PDB entry 8KFY | electron microscopy, 3.06 A resolution | chains A and S of the 5 polymer chains in the assembly

# Chain A
Name: Guanine nucleotide-binding protein G(i) subunit alpha-1
Source organism: Homo sapiens
UniProtKB: P63096 (GNAI1_HUMAN); residues 1-354 here = UniProt positions 1-354
Sequence (354 residues; row label = number of the first residue in the row):
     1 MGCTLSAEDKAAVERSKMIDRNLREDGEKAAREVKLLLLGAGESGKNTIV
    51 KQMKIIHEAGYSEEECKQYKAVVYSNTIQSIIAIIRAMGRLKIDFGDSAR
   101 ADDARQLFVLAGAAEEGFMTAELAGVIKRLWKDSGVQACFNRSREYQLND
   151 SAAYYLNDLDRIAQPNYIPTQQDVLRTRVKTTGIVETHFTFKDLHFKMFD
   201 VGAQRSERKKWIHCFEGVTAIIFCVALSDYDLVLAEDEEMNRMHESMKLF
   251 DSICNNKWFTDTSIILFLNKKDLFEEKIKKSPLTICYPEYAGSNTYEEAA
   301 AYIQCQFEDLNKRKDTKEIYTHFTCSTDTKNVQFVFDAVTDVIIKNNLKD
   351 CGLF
Disordered / not traced: 1-2, 55-181
Sequence notes: conflict Asn47 (Ser in P63096), Ala203 (Gly in P63096), Ser326 (Ala in P63096)
Swiss-Prot annotation at these positions:
  - region: Lys35 to Lys46, Thr48 (G1 motif), Asp173 to Thr181 (G2 motif), Phe196 to Gly202, Gln204, Arg205 (G3 motif), Ile265 to Asp272 (G4 motif), Thr324, Cys325, Thr327 to Thr329 (G5 motif)
  - binding site (GTP): Glu43 to Lys46, Thr48, Ser151, Leu175 to Thr181, Asp200 to Gly202, Gln204, Asn269 to Asp272
  - binding site (Mg(2+)): Thr181
  - modified residue: Arg178 (ADP-ribosylarginine), Gln204 (Deamidated glutamine), Cys351 (ADP-ribosylcysteine)
  - lipidation: Gly2 (N-myristoyl glycine), Cys3 (S-palmitoyl cysteine)
  - natural variant: Gly40 (G40C: In NEDHISB; G40R: In NEDHISB), Gly45 (G45D: In NEDHISB), Thr48 (T48I: In NEDHISB; T48K: In NEDHISB), Gln52 (Q52P: In NEDHISB), Ser75 (deletion: In NEDHISB; uncertain significance), Gln172 (deletion: In NEDHISB), Asp173 (D173V: In NEDHISB), Glu186 to Phe189 (deletion: In NEDHISB; uncertain significance), Cys224 (C224Y: In NEDHISB), Lys270 (K270N: In NEDHISB; K270R: In NEDHISB), Asp272 (D272G: In NEDHISB), Val332 (V332E: In NEDHISB; uncertain significance)
  - mutagenesis: Gly42 (G42R: Abolishes switch to an activated conformation and dissociation from beta and gamma subunits upon GTP binding. Abolishes interaction with RGS family members), Glu116 (E116L: Enhances interaction (inactive GDP-bound) with RGS14), Gln147 (Q147L: Enhances interaction (inactive GDP-bound) with RGS14), Glu245 (E245L: Enhances interaction (inactive GDP-bound) with RGS14)

# Chain S
Name: scFv16
Source organism: Homo sapiens
Notes: antibody fragment or engineered binder
Sequence (297 residues; numbered -37 to 247 plus 14 insertion-coded residues; 2 numbers in that range are skipped by the numbering (no residue carries them; nothing is unmodelled there); the number before each row is that of its first residue; a row labelled like 121A-121N holds insertion residues (121A, then the next letters in order); numbers below 1 keep their minus sign (Met-37 is residue -37)):
   -37 MLLVNQSHQGFNKEHTSKMVSAIVLYVLLAAAAHSAFADVQLVESGGGLV
    13 QPGGSRKLSCSASGFAFSSFGMHWVRQAPEKGLEWVAYISSGSGTIYYAD
    63 TVKGRFTISRDDPKNTLFLQMTSLRSEDTAMYYCVRSIYYYGSSPFDFWG
   113 QGTTLTVSS
121A-121N GGGGSGGGGSGGGG
   124 SDIVMTQATSSVPVTPGESVSISCRSSKSLLHSNGNTYLYWFLQRPGQSP
   174 QLLIYRMSNLASGVPDRFSGSGSGTAFTLTISRLEAEDVGVYYCMQHLEY
   224 PLTFGAGTKLELKAAAHHHHHHHH
Disordered / not traced: -37 to 1, 121A-121N, 236-247
Disulfide bonds: Cys22-Cys96, Cys147-Cys217

# How chain A and chain S interact
Pairs across the interface (23; chain A residue first):
  Thr4(A) - His155(S)
  Ser6(A) - His155(S)
  Ser6(A) - Asn157(S)
  Ser6(A) - Tyr161(S)  hydrogen bond
  Ser6(A) - Leu221(S)
  Ala7(A) - His220(S)
  Ala7(A) - Leu221(S)
  Ala7(A) - Tyr223(S)  hydrophobic
  Glu8(A) - Tyr101(S)
  Glu8(A) - Pro107(S)
  Glu8(A) - Tyr161(S)
  Glu8(A) - Tyr163(S)  hydrogen bond
  Glu8(A) - Arg179(S)  salt bridge
  Glu8(A) - His220(S)  salt bridge
  Asp9(A) - Asn157(S)  hydrogen bond
  Ala11(A) - Tyr101(S)  hydrophobic
  Ala12(A) - Tyr101(S)
  Glu14(A) - Ser52(S)
  Glu14(A) - Thr57(S)
  Arg15(A) - Ile100(S)
  Arg15(A) - Tyr101(S)
  Arg15(A) - Tyr102(S)
  Met18(A) - Ser53(S)
Interface residues without a listed pair, chain A (11 interface residues in all): Leu5
Interface residues without a listed pair, chain S (17 interface residues in all): Tyr50, Gly54

# In short
The interface between chain A and chain S involves 11 residues on one side and 17 on the other; the contacts
include 3 hydrogen bonds and 2 salt bridges. Among the polar pairs are Glu8(A)-Arg179(S), Glu8(A)-His220(S)
and Ser6(A)-Tyr161(S).
Here chain A is Guanine nucleotide-binding protein G(i) subunit alpha-1 and chain S is scFv16, both from Homo
sapiens. Entry 8KFY (Gi bound CCR8 complex with nonpeptide agonist ZK 756326) was determined by electron
microscopy, deposited together with 8KFX and 8KFZ.
